Entry 6YS5 (electron microscopy, 3.00 A resolution); this record covers chains 3 and n of the 10 polymer chains in the assembly.

== Chain 3 ==
Molecule: 16S ribosomal RNA
Organism: Acinetobacter baumannii ATCC 19606
Sequence (1544 nucleotides; row label = number of the first residue in the row):
     1 UUUAACUGAAGAGUUUGAUCAUGGCUCAGAUUGAACGCUGGCGGCAGGCU
    51 UAACACAUGCAAGUCGAGCGGGGGAAGGUAGCUUGCUACCGGACCUAGCG
   101 GCGGACGGGUGAGUAAUGCUUAGGAAUCUGCCUAUUAGUGGGGGACAACA
   151 UCUCGAAAGGGAUGCUAAUACCGCAUACGUCCUACGGGAGAAAGCAGGGG
   201 AUCUUCGGACCUUGCGCUAAUAGAUGAGCCUAAGUCGGAUUAGCUAGUUG
   251 GUGGGGUAAAGGCCUACCAAGGCGACGAUCUGUAGCGGGUCUGAGAGGAU
   301 GAUCCGCCACACUGGGACUGAGACACGGCCCAGACUCCUACGGGAGGCAG
   351 CAGUGGGGAAUAUUGGACAAUGGGGGGAACCCUGAUCCAGCCAUGCCGCG
   401 UGUGUGAAGAAGGCCUUAUGGUUGUAAAGCACUUUAAGCGAGGAGGAGGC
   451 UACUUUAGUUAAUACCUAGAGAUAGUGGACGUUACUCGCAGAAUAAGCAC
   501 CGGCUAACUCUGUGCCAGCAGCCGCGGUAAUACAGAGGGUGCGAGCGUUA
   551 AUCGGAUUUACUGGGCGUAAAGCGUGCGUAGGCGGCUUAUUAAGUCGGAU
   601 GUGAAAUCCCCGAGCUUAACUUGGGAAUUGCAUUCGAUACUGGUGAGCUA
   651 GAGUAUGGGAGAGGAUGGUAGAAUUCCAGGUGUAGCGGUGAAAUGCGUAG
   701 AGAUCUGGAGGAAUACCGAUGGCGAAGGCAGCCAUCUGGCCUAAUACUGA
   751 CGCUGAGGUACGAAAGCAUGGGGAGCAAACAGGAUUAGAUACCCUGGUAG
   801 UCCAUGCCGUAAACGAUGUCUACUAGCCGUUGGGGCCUUUGAGGCUUUAG
   851 UGGCGCAGCUAACGCGAUAAGUAGACCGCCUGGGGAGUACGGUCGCAAGA
   901 CUAAAACUCAAAUGAAUUGACGGGGGCCCGCACAAGCGGUGGAGCAUGUG
   951 GUUUAAUUCGAUGCAACGCGAAGAACCUUACCUGGCCUUGACAUACUAGA
  1001 AACUUUCCAGAGAUGGAUUGGUGCCUUCGGGAAUCUAGAUACAGGUGCUG
  1051 CAUGGCUGUCGUCAGCUCGUGUCGUGAGAUGUUGGGUUAAGUCCCGCAAC
  1101 GAGCGCAACCCUUUUCCUUACUUGCCAGCAUUUCGGAUGGGAACUUUAAG
  1151 GAUACUGCCAGUGACAAACUGGAGGAAGGCGGGGACGACGUCAAGUCAUC
  1201 AUGGCCCUUACGGCCAGGGCUACACACGUGCUACAAUGGUCGGUACAAAG
  1251 GGUUGCUACACAGCGAUGUGAUGCUAAUCUCAAAAAGCCGAUCGUAGUCC
  1301 GGAUUGGAGUCUGCAACUCGACUCCAUGAAGUCGGAAUCGCUAGUAAUCG
  1351 CGGAUCAGAAUGCCGCGGUGAAUACGUUCCCGGGCCUUGUACACACCGCC
  1401 CGUCACACCAUGGGAGUUUGUUGCACCAGAAGUAGCUAGCCUAACUGCAA
  1451 AGAGGGCGGUUACCACGGUGUGGCCGAUGACUGGGGUGAAGUCGUAACAA
  1501 GGUAGCCGUAGGGGAACCUGCGGCUGGAUCACCUCCUUAACGAA
Not modelled in the structure: 1-923, 1023-1030, 1385-1544
Metal / ion sites: Mg2+ site 1 near C931 (its only coordinating residue here); Mg2+ site 2 near A934 (its only coordinating residue here); Mg2+ site 3: A961, U1196; Mg2+ site 4 near C969 (its only coordinating residue here); Mg2+ site 5 near C977 (its only coordinating residue here); Mg2+ site 6 near G990 (its only coordinating residue here); Mg2+ site 7: C1051, A1194; Mg2+ site 8: C1051, A1194, G1195; Mg2+ site 9: G1055, U1196; Mg2+ site 10: G1065, G1091; Mg2+ site 11: U1092, G1105; Mg2+ site 12 near A1107 (its only coordinating residue here); 6 more Mg2+ sites not listed

== Chain n ==
Name: 30S ribosomal protein S13
Organism: Acinetobacter baumannii ATCC 19606
UniProtKB: D0CD19 (D0CD19_ACIB2); residues 1-118 here = UniProt positions 1-118
Chain sequence (118 residues; row label = number of the first residue in the row):
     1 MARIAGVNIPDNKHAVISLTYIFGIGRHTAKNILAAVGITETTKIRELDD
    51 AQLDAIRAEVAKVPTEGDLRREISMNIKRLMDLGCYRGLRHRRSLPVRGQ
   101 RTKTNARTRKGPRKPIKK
Not modelled in the structure: 1, 117-118
Metal / ion sites: Mg2+: Thr20, Ile22, Ile25 (shared with U1327(3) of chain 3)

== Chain 3 / chain n interface ==
Pairs across the interface (72; chain 3 residue first):
  G944(3) with Arg107(n), phosphate contact
  C945(3) with Asn105(n), phosphate contact; Ala106(n), phosphate contact; Arg107(n), phosphate contact; Thr108(n), hydrogen bond to the phosphate
  A946(3) with Gln100(n), phosphate contact; Arg101(n), phosphate contact; Asn105(n), base contact
  U947(3) with Arg101(n), salt bridge to the phosphate; Asn105(n), base contact
  G948(3) with Arg101(n), salt bridge to the phosphate; Thr104(n), base contact
  U949(3) with Lys103(n), base contact
  G950(3) with Lys103(n), base contact
  G951(3) with Lys103(n), base contact
  A1222(3) with Arg101(n), phosphate contact; Thr102(n), hydrogen bond to the phosphate; Lys103(n), phosphate contact
  C1223(3) with Arg90(n), salt bridge to the phosphate; Leu95(n), phosphate contact; Thr102(n), hydrogen bond to the sugar; Lys103(n), base contact; Lys110(n), hydrogen bond to the sugar
  A1224(3) with Leu95(n), phosphate contact; Lys110(n), salt bridge to the phosphate; Lys114(n), sugar contact; Ile116(n), base contact
  C1225(3) with Lys103(n), hydrogen bond to the base; Arg107(n), salt bridge to the phosphate; Lys110(n), salt bridge to the phosphate; Lys114(n), sugar contact; Ile116(n), sugar contact
  A1226(3) with Arg113(n), salt bridge to the phosphate
  U1292(3) with His14(n), phosphate contact
  C1293(3) with His14(n), salt bridge to the phosphate
  C1299(3) with Lys13(n), phosphate contact; His14(n), base contact; Ile17(n), sugar contact; Tyr21(n), hydrogen bond to the phosphate; Arg27(n), base contact
  A1303(3) with Thr108(n), sugar contact
  U1304(3) with Gln100(n), hydrogen bond to the phosphate; Thr108(n), sugar contact; Arg109(n), sugar contact
  U1305(3) with His91(n), hydrogen bond to the phosphate; Pro96(n), phosphate contact; Val97(n), hydrogen bond to the phosphate; Arg98(n), salt bridge to the phosphate; Gln100(n), hydrogen bond to the phosphate; Arg109(n), salt bridge to the phosphate
  G1306(3) with Ile73(n), sugar contact; Asn76(n), sugar contact; Arg87(n), salt bridge to the phosphate; His91(n), salt bridge to the phosphate; Val97(n), phosphate contact; Arg98(n), salt bridge to the phosphate
  G1307(3) with Arg87(n), salt bridge to the phosphate
  U1318(3) with Tyr86(n), hydrogen bond to the phosphate
  C1319(3) with Tyr86(n), phosphate contact
  C1325(3) with His28(n), phosphate contact; Thr29(n), phosphate contact
  A1326(3) with Gly24(n), phosphate contact; Ile25(n), phosphate contact; Gly26(n), hydrogen bond to the phosphate; Arg27(n), phosphate contact; Thr29(n), hydrogen bond to the phosphate; Leu69(n), sugar contact
  U1327(3) with Ile22(n), phosphate contact; Phe23(n), sugar contact; Gly24(n), hydrogen bond to the phosphate; Ile25(n), phosphate contact; Gly26(n), phosphate contact
Also at the interface, not in a pair above, chain 3 (31 interface residues in all): A943, C1227, C1317, G1320, G1328
Also at the interface, not in a pair above, chain n (41 interface residues in all): Ile77, Leu80, Gly99, Pro115

== Overview ==
31 residues of chain 3 face 41 of chain n across their interface, with 14 hydrogen bonds and 14 salt bridges.
Polar contacts include C1225(3)-Lys103(n), C1223(3)-Thr102(n) and C1223(3)-Lys110(n). The Mg2+ site 3 is built
by A961(3) and U1196(3). C1051(3) and A1194(3) coordinate Mg2+ site 7.
Here chain 3 is 16S ribosomal RNA and chain n is 30S ribosomal protein S13, both from Acinetobacter baumannii
ATCC 19606. Entry 6YS5 (Acinetobacter baumannii ribosome-amikacin complex - 30S subunit head) was determined
by electron microscopy together with 6YPU, 6YT9 and 6YTF from the same study.
